Entry 3NL5 (X-ray diffraction, 3.30 A resolution); this record covers chains B and C of the 3 polymer chains in the assembly.

# Chain B (and C)
Molecule: Thiamine biosynthetic bifunctional enzyme
From: Candida glabrata
Notes: EC 2.5.1.3, 2.7.1.50; chain C of this document is another copy of the same molecule, construct and numbering; everything in this record applies to it too
UniProt: Q6FV03 (Q6FV03_CANGA); residue numbers follow UniProt; this construct covers 1-540
Chain sequence (540 residues; numbered 1 to 540; the number before each row is that of its first residue):
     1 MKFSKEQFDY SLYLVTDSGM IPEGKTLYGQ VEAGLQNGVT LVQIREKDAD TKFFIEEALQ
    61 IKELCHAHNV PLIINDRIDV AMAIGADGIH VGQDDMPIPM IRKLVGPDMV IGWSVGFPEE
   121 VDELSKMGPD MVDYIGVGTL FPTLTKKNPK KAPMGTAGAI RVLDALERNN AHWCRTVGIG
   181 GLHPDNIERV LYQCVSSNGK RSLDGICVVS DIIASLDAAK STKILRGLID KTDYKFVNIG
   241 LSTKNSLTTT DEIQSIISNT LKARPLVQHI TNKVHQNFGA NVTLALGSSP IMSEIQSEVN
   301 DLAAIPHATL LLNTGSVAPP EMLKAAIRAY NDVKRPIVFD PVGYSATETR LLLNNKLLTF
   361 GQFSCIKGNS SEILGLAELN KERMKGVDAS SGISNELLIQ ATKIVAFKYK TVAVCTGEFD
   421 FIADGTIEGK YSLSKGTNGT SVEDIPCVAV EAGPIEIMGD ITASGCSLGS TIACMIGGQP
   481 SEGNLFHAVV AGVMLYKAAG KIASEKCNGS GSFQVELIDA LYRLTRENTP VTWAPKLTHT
Disordered / not traced: 1, 38-40, 143-153, 335, 380-393 (chain C: 1, 37-39, 143-153, 380-393)
Residues lining bound ligands:
  - AMP-PCP (ACP; phosphomethylphosphonic acid adenylate ester): Val342, Lys367, Asn369, Glu372, Thr416, Gly417, Glu418, Asp420, Gly453, Pro454, Ile455, Glu456, Met458, Gly459, Ile461, Thr462, Ala463, Ser464, Gly465, Cys466, Leu468, Tyr496, Lys497
  - AMP-PCP / 2-(4-methyl-thiazol-5-yl)-ethanol: Asn272, Val274, Val342, Lys367, Asn369, Glu372, Thr416, Gly417, Glu418, Asp420, Gly453, Pro454, Ile455, Glu456, Met458, Gly459, Ile461, Thr462, Ala463, Ser464, Gly465, Cys466, Leu468, Tyr496, Lys497
  - 2-(4-methyl-thiazol-5-yl)-ethanol (TZE), molecule 1: Asn272, Val274, Val342, Thr462, Ala463, Cys466
  - 2-(4-methyl-thiazol-5-yl)-ethanol (TZE), molecule 2: Pro290, Ile291, Met292, Ser293
From the paper describing this entry:
  - binding site for AMP-PCP: Lys367, Thr416, Gly417, Glu418, Ile455, Tyr496, Lys497
  - Mg2+ coordination: Asp340
  - binding site for 2-(4-methyl-thiazol-5-yl)-ethanol: Asn272, Val274, Pro290, Met292, Thr462
  - catalytic residues: Lys146 (by similarity / conservation)

# Interface between chain B and chain C
Contacting residue pairs (40; chain B residue first):
  Arg264(B) with Asp460(C), salt bridge
  Gln276(B) with Lys273(C); Val274(C)
  Asn277(B) with Val274(C); Thr462(C)
  Ala280(B) with Val274(C), hydrophobic; Thr462(C)
  Asn281(B) with Ile461(C); Thr462(C); Gln514(C)
  Leu284(B) with Gly459(C); Asp460(C); Ile461(C); Thr462(C)
  Ala285(B) with Ser510(C)
  Met292(B) with Val274(C), hydrophobic
  Ile295(B) with Gly315(C)
  Ser297(B) with Thr349(C), hydrogen bond (backbone-side chain)
  Glu298(B) with Thr347(C), hydrogen bond; Thr349(C); Arg350(C), salt bridge
  Asp301(B) with Thr347(C); Thr349(C)
  Leu302(B) with Thr347(C)
  Val515(B) with Gly511(C); Ser512(C); Val515(C), hydrophobic
  Glu516(B) with Asn508(C), hydrogen bond
  Ile518(B) with Ser510(C); Gly511(C)
  Asp519(B) with Asn508(C), hydrogen bond; Gly509(C), hydrogen bond (side chain-backbone); Ser510(C), hydrogen bond (side chain-backbone); Gly511(C), hydrogen bond (side chain-backbone); Ser512(C), hydrogen bond (side chain-backbone)
  Tyr522(B) with Ile457(C); Gly509(C); Ser510(C)
  Arg523(B) with Asn508(C), hydrogen bond (side chain-backbone)
  Arg526(B) with Asp460(C), salt bridge
Interface residues without a listed pair, chain B (21 interface residues in all): Ser293
Interface residues without a listed pair, chain C (19 interface residues in all): Glu348

# Summary
The interface between chain B and chain C involves 21 residues on one side and 19 on the other; the contacts
include 9 hydrogen bonds and 3 salt bridges. Polar pairs include Arg264(B)-Asp460(C), Glu298(B)-Arg350(C) and
Arg526(B)-Asp460(C). From the paper: the catalytic residue Lys146(B); a binding site for AMP-PCP at Lys367(B),
Thr416(B) and Gly417(B) among others.
Both chains are Thiamine biosynthetic bifunctional enzyme (Candida glabrata). Entry 3NL5 (The Crystal
Structure of Candida glabrata THI6, a Bifunctional Enzyme involved in Thiamin Biosyhthesis of Eukaryotes) was
determined by X-ray diffraction, deposited together with 3NL2, 3NL3, 3NM1 and 3NM3.
